PDB entry 8EI1 | X-ray diffraction, 2.89 A resolution | chains A and B of the 8 polymer chains in the assembly

== Chain A (and B) ==
Protein: Cullin-4B
Source organism: Homo sapiens
Notes: fragment: N-terminal domain; chain B of this document is another copy of the same molecule, construct and numbering; everything in this record applies to it too
UniProtKB: Q13620 (CUL4B_HUMAN); residues 188-539 here correspond to UniProt positions 206-557 (UniProt number = residue number + 18)
Chain sequence (354 residues; each row starts with the number of its first residue):
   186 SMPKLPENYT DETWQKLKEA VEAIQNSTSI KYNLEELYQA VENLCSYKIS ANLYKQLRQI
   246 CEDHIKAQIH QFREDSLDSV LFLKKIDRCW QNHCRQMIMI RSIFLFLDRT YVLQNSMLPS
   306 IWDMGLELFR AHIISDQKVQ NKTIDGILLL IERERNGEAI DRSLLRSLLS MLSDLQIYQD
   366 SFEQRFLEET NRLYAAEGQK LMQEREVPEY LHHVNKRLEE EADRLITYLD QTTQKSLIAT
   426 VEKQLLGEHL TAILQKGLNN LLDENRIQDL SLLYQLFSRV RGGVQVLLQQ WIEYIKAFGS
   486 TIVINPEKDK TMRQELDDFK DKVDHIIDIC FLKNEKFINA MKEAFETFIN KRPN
Unresolved in the structure: 186-195
Construct notes: expression tag (186-187); conflict Arg498 (Val516 in Q13620), Asp502 (Leu520 in Q13620)

== Chain A / chain B interface ==
Residue-residue contacts (38):
  Cys230(A) - Gln470(B)  hydrogen bond (backbone-side chain)
  Ser231(A) - Gln470(B)
  Ser231(A) - Leu473(B)
  Tyr232(A) - Gln470(B)
  Tyr232(A) - Leu473(B)  hydrophobic
  Ile234(A) - Gly467(B)
  Ile234(A) - Gln470(B)
  Ser235(A) - Gln470(B)
  Gln299(A) - Arg464(B)
  Gln299(A) - Val465(B)
  Gln299(A) - Arg466(B)
  Asn300(A) - Lys420(B)  hydrogen bond (side chain-backbone)
  Asn300(A) - Ile423(B)
  Asn300(A) - Ala424(B)
  Asn300(A) - Glu427(B)
  Asn300(A) - Arg466(B)
  Ser301(A) - Lys420(B)
  Ser301(A) - Arg466(B)  hydrogen bond
  Met302(A) - Lys420(B)
  Met302(A) - Ser421(B)
  Met302(A) - Arg466(B)
  Lys420(A) - Asn300(B)
  Lys420(A) - Ser301(B)
  Ile423(A) - Asn300(B)
  Ala424(A) - Asn300(B)
  Glu427(A) - Gln299(B)
  Glu427(A) - Asn300(B)
  Arg464(A) - Gln299(B)
  Val465(A) - Gln299(B)
  Arg466(A) - Ile234(B)
  Arg466(A) - Ser235(B)
  Arg466(A) - Ala236(B)
  Arg466(A) - Gln299(B)
  Gln470(A) - Cys230(B)
  Gln470(A) - Ser231(B)  hydrogen bond (side chain-backbone)
  Gln470(A) - Tyr232(B)
  Gln470(A) - Lys233(B)
  Leu473(A) - Tyr232(B)  hydrophobic
Other interface residues (no listed pair), chain A (22 interface residues in all): Ser421, Ser463, Gly467, Lys521
Other interface residues (no listed pair), chain B (28 interface residues in all): Tyr296, Leu298, Met302, Gln419, Ser463, Val471, Lys521

== In short ==
22 residues of chain A and 28 residues of chain B are in contact; the contacts include 4 hydrogen bonds. Polar
contacts include Cys230(A)-Gln470(B), Asn300(A)-Lys420(B) and Ser301(A)-Arg466(B).
Both chains are Cullin-4B (Homo sapiens). Entry 8EI1 (Crystal structure of the N-terminal domain of CUL4B in
complex with H316, a Helicon Polypeptide) was determined by X-ray diffraction together with 8EHZ, 8EI0, 8EI2,
8EI3, 8EI5, 8EI6 and 6 further entries from the same study.
